1DUK - chain A; structure by X-ray diffraction, 2.13 A resolution.

Chain A:
Name: Wild-type recombinant sperm whale metaquomyoglobin
Organism: Physeter catodon
UniProt: P02185 (MYG_PHYCA); numbering as in UniProt (aligned over 1-153)
Chain sequence (153 residues; numbered 1 to 153; the number before each row is that of its first residue):
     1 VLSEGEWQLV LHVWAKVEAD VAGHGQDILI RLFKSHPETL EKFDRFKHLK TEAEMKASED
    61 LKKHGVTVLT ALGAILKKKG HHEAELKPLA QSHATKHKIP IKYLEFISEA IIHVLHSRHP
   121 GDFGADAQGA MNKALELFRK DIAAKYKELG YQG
Unresolved in the structure: 153
Bound ions: heme Fe near His-93 (its only coordinating residue here)
Small-molecule neighbours: heme (HEM): Thr-39, Lys-42, Phe-43, Arg-45, His-64, Thr-67, Val-68, Ala-71, Leu-72, Leu-89, Ser-92, His-93, His-97, Ile-99, Tyr-103, Leu-104, Ile-107, Phe-138

Overview:
Bound to chain A: heme.
Chain A is Wild-type recombinant sperm whale metaquomyoglobin (Physeter catodon); the structure, Wild-type
recombinant sperm whale metaquomyoglobin, was determined by X-ray diffraction together with 1DTM and 1DUO from
the same study.
